PDB entry 9I7T | electron microscopy, 3.80 A resolution | chains C and A of the 12 polymer chains in the assembly

# Chain C
Protein: Mitochondrial import receptor subunit tom22
Source organism: Thermochaetoides thermophila DSM 1495
UniProtKB: G0S6L5 (G0S6L5_CHATD); residues 1-158 here = UniProt positions 1-158
Chain sequence (175 residues; row label = number of the first residue in the row):
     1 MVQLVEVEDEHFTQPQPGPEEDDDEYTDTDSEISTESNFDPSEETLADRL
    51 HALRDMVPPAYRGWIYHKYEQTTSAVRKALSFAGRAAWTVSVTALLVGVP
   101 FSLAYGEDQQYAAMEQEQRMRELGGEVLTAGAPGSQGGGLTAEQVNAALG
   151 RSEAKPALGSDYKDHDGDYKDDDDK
Disordered / not traced: 1-27, 119-175
Sequence notes: expression tag (159-175)
Small-molecule neighbours:
  - DU0 (2-[2-[(1S,2S,4S,5'R,6R,7S,8R,9S,12S,13R,16S)-5',7,9,13-tetramethylspiro[5-oxapentacyclo[10.8.0.02,9.04,8.013,18]icos-18-ene-6,2'-oxane]-16-yl]oxyethyl]propane-1,3-diol): Ser91, Ala94, Leu95, Val99, Ser102, Gln110
  - 1,2-diacyl-sn-glycero-3-phosphocholine (PC1), molecule 1: Arg77, Leu80, Ser81, Ala83, Gly84, Arg85, Ala87, Trp88, Ser91
  - 1,2-diacyl-sn-glycero-3-phosphocholine (PC1), molecule 2: Lys78, Ser81, Phe82, Arg85, Ala86, Thr89
  - 1,2-diacyl-sn-glycero-3-phosphocholine (PC1), molecule 3: Thr93, Ala94, Val97, Gly98, Phe101, Ser102, Tyr105
  - diundecyl phosphatidyl choline (PLC): Leu96, Val99, Pro100, Leu103, Glu107, Tyr111

# Chain A
Protein: Mitochondrial import receptor subunit (Tom40)-like protein
Source organism: Thermochaetoides thermophila DSM 1495
UniProtKB: G0S7S2 (G0S7S2_CHATD); numbering as in UniProt; present here: 1-256, 267-347
Chain sequence (347 residues; row label = number of the first residue in the row; note: 9 numbers in that range are skipped by the numbering (no residue carries them; nothing is unmodelled there); a row labelled like 256A-256I holds insertion residues (256A, then the next letters in order)):
     1 MASSTNSPLAFLRSNPVFASLSDLYDAFQERRQKLGLSNPGLVENIAKEV
    51 QRDVLTTNLMFSGLRADLTKAFSLNPLFQVSHQFAMGERLSPYTFAALYG
   101 TSKMFAQGNIDDQGNLSTTFNYRWTPSFTTKTRFQITPGATGQDMAQFEH
   151 EYSGADFTATIKALNPSFLEGGLTGIFVGQYLQSITPKLSLGLEAVWQRA
   201 GLTQGPDTAISYVGRYKTENWIASAQLQAQGALNASYWQRLGEKVQAGVD
   251 MTLSVN
256A-256I PGAAMMGGP
   265 T
   267 KEGITTFGAKYDFRMSTFRAQIDTKGKLSCVLEKRVAAPVMMTFAADVDH
   317 FTQQAKVGVGISIEAGGEELQDQQPAPNIPF
Disordered / not traced: 1-20, 256A-256I
Small-molecule neighbours:
  - DU0 (2-[2-[(1S,2S,4S,5'R,6R,7S,8R,9S,12S,13R,16S)-5',7,9,13-tetramethylspiro[5-oxapentacyclo[10.8.0.02,9.04,8.013,18]icos-18-ene-6,2'-oxane]-16-yl]oxyethyl]propane-1,3-diol), molecule 1: Leu68, Ala303, Pro305, Val306, Ile329
  - DU0, molecule 2: Leu189, Leu191, Val213, Gly214, Tyr216, Trp221, Ala225
  - DU0, molecule 3: Trp221, Ala223, Ala225, Ala235, Ser236, Tyr237
  - 1,2-diacyl-sn-glycero-3-phosphocholine (PC1), molecule 1: His82, Tyr93, Phe95, Ile110, Asp111, Asp112, Gln113, Gly114, Pro138, Gly139
  - 1,2-diacyl-sn-glycero-3-phosphocholine (PC1), molecule 2: His82, Phe84, Tyr93, Asp112, Gln113
  - 1,2-diacyl-sn-glycero-3-phosphocholine (PC1), molecule 3: Phe134, Gln135, Gln143, Asp144, Met145, Ala146, Phe148, Asn165, Pro166, Ser167
  - 1,2-diacyl-sn-glycero-3-phosphocholine (PC1), molecule 4: Phe273, Gly274, Ala275, Tyr277, Ala286, Ile288, Leu294
  - 1,2-diacyl-sn-glycero-3-phosphocholine (PC1), molecule 5: Ile288, Gly292, His316, Phe317
  - diundecyl phosphatidyl choline (PLC): Leu64, Arg65, Ala66, Met86, Leu298, Lys300, Arg301, Val302, Met308, Phe310, Val325, Ile327

# How chain C and chain A interact
Contacting residue pairs - 26 pairs, chain C then chain A:
  Arg85(C) with His316(A), hydrogen bond (side chain-backbone); Phe317(A); Gln319(A)
  Trp88(C) with His316(A); Gln319(A)
  Thr89(C) with His316(A)
  Thr93(C) with Leu294(A); His316(A), hydrogen bond
  Leu96(C) with Leu294(A), hydrophobic; Cys296(A); Ala312(A), hydrophobic; Val314(A), hydrophobic
  Val97(C) with Phe284(A); Leu294(A), hydrophobic
  Pro100(C) with Phe284(A), hydrophobic
  Phe101(C) with Tyr277(A), hydrophobic; Phe279(A), hydrophobic
  Ala104(C) with Phe279(A), hydrophobic; Ser282(A)
  Tyr105(C) with Phe279(A)
  Glu107(C) with Lys300(A)
  Asp108(C) with Phe279(A); Arg280(A), salt bridge
  Tyr111(C) with Arg280(A); Met281(A), hydrophobic
  Glu115(C) with Arg280(A), salt bridge
Other interface residues (no listed pair), chain C (15 interface residues in all): Ala112
Other interface residues (no listed pair), chain A (16 interface residues in all): Ala286, Leu298

# In short
The interface between chain C and chain A involves 15 residues on one side and 16 on the other, with 2
hydrogen bonds and 2 salt bridges. Polar pairs include Asp108(C)-Arg280(A), Glu115(C)-Arg280(A) and
Arg85(C)-His316(A).
Chain C is Mitochondrial import receptor subunit tom22 and chain A is Mitochondrial import receptor subunit
(Tom40)-like protein, both from Thermochaetoides thermophila DSM 1495; the structure, CryoEM structure of the
Chaetomium thermophilum TOM holo complex at 3.8 angstrom resolution, was determined by electron microscopy
together with 9I6B and 9I7P from the same study.
